8UB8 - chains A and B of the 9 polymer chains in the assembly; structure by electron microscopy, 3.28 A resolution.

Chain A:
Name: Reverse transcriptase
From: Bordetella phage BPP-1
UniProt: Q775D8 (Q775D8_BPBPP); residue numbers follow UniProt; this construct covers 1-328
Chain sequence (328 residues; numbered 1 to 328; the number before each row is that of its first residue):
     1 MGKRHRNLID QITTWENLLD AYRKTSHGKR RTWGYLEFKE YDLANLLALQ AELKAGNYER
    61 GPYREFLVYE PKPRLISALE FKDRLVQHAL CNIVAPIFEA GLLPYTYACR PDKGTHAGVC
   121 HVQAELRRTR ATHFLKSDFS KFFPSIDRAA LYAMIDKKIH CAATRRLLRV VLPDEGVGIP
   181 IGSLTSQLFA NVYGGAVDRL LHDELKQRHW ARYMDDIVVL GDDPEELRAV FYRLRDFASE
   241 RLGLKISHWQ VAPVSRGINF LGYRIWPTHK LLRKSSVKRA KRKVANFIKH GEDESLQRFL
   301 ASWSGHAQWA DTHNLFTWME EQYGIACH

Chain B:
Name: Avd
From: Bordetella phage BPP-1
UniProt: chimeric construct of Q775D7, Q9FA38: residues 1-124 from Q775D7 (Q775D7_BPBPP) positions 1-124 (same numbers); residues 125-290 from Q9FA38 positions 5-170 (UniProt number = residue number - 120)
Chain sequence (290 residues; numbered 1 to 290; the number before each row is that of its first residue):
     1 MEPIEEATKC YDQMLIVERY ERVISYLYPI AQSIPRKHGV AREMFLKCLL GQVELFIVAG
    61 KSNQVSKLYA ADAGLAMLRF WLRFLAGIQK PHAMTPHQVE TAQVLIAEVG RILGSWIARV
   121 NRKGTKVQVG EALVGDGNEV AHIDLIIGPR GSPAETAFCN GLVNNKHGFT SLLAVIAPNL
   181 PCKPNTLMFN KVTINDARQA VQMFGPAQHG VAMAVQDAVA EGIIPADEAD DLYVLVGVFI
   241 HWEAADDAKI QKYNYEATKL SIQRAVNGEP KASVVTEQRK SATHPFAANA
Unresolved in the structure: 123-290

Interface between chain A and chain B:
Residue-residue contacts - 28 pairs, chain A then chain B:
  Arg-30(A) with Glu-18(B)
  Arg-31(A) with Tyr-11(B), hydrogen bond (backbone-side chain); Leu-15(B); Arg-19(B); Glu-108(B), salt bridge
  Trp-33(A) with Lys-9(B); Tyr-11(B)
  Tyr-35(A) with Glu-18(B)
  Leu-36(A) with Tyr-11(B), hydrophobic; Met-14(B); Leu-15(B); Glu-18(B)
  Glu-37(A) with Ile-4(B)
  Phe-38(A) with Pro-3(B), hydrophobic
  Lys-39(A) with Met-14(B); Glu-18(B); Glu-21(B), salt bridge
  Glu-40(A) with Glu-6(B); Met-14(B)
  Tyr-41(A) with Ile-4(B), hydrophobic
  Ala-44(A) with Ile-4(B), hydrophobic
  Asn-45(A) with Met-1(B); Pro-3(B); Ile-4(B), hydrogen bond (side chain-backbone)
  Ala-48(A) with Met-1(B), hydrophobic
  Leu-49(A) with Met-1(B), hydrophobic
  Glu-52(A) with Met-1(B), hydrogen bond (side chain-backbone)
  Lys-82(A) with Met-1(B)
Other interface residues (no listed pair), chain A (17 interface residues in all): Thr-32
Other interface residues (no listed pair), chain B (14 interface residues in all): Glu-2, Cys-10

In short:
17 residues of chain A and 14 residues of chain B are in contact, with 3 hydrogen bonds and 2 salt bridges.
Polar pairs include Arg-31(A)/Glu-108(B), Lys-39(A)/Glu-21(B) and Arg-31(A)/Tyr-11(B).
Here chain A is Reverse transcriptase and chain B is Avd, both from Bordetella phage BPP-1. Entry 8UB8
(Diversity-generating retroelement (DGR) ribonucleoprotein reverse transcriptase - Pre-active State 1a) was
determined by electron microscopy together with 8UB7, 8UB9, 8UBA, 8UBB, 8UBC, 8UBD, 8UBE and 8UBF from the
same study.
